3EQL - chains D and E of the 6 polymer chains in the assembly; structure by X-ray diffraction, 2.70 A resolution.

== Chain D ==
Molecule: DNA-directed RNA polymerase subunit beta'
Source organism: Thermus thermophilus
Notes: EC 2.7.7.6
Reference sequence: Q8RQE8 (RPOC_THET8); numbering as in UniProt (aligned over 1-1524)
Chain sequence (1524 residues; row label = number of the first residue in the row):
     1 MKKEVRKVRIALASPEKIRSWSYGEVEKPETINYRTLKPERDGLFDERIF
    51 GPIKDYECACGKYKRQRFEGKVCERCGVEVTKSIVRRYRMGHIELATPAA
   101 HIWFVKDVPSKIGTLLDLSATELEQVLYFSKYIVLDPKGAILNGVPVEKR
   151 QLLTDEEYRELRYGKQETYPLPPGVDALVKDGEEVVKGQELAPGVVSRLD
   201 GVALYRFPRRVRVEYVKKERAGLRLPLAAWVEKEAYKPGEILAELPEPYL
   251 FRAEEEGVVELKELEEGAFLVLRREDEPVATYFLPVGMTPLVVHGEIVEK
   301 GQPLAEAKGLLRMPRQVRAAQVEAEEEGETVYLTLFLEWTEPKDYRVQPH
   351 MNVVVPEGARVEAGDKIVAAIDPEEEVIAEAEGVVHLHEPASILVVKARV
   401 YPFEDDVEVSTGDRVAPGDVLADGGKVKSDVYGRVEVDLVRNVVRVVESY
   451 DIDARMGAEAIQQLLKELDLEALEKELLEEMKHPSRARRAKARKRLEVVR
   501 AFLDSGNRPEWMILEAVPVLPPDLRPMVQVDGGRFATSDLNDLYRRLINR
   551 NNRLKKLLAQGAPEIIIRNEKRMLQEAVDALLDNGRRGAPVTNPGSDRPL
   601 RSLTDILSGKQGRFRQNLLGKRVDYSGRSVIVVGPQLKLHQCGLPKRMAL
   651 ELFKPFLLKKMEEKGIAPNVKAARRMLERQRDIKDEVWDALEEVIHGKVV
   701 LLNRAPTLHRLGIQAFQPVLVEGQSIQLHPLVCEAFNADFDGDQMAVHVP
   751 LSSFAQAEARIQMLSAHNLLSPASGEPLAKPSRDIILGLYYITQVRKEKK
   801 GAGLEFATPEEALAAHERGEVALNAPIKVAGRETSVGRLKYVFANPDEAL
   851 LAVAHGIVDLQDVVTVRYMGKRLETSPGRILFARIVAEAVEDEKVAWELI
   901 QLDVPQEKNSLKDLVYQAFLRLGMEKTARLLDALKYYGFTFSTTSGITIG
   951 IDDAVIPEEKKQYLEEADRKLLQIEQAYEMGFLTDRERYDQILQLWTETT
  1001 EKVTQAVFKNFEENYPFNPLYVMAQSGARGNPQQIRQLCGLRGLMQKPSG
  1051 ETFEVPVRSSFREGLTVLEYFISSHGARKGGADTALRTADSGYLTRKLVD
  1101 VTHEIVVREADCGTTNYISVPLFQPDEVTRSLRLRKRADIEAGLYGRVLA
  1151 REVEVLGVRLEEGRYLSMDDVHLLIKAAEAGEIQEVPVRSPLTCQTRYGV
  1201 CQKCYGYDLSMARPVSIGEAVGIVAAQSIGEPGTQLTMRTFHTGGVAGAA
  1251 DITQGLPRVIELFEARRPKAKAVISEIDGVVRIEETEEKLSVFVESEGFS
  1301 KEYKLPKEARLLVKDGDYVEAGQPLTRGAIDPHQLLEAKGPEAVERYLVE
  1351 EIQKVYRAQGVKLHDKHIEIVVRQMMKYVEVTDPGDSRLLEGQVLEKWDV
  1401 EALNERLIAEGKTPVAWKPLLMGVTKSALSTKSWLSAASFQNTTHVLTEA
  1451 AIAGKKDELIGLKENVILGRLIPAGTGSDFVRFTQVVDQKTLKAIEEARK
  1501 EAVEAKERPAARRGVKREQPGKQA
Unresolved in the structure: 1, 208-390, 1506-1524
Metal / ion sites: Zn2+ site 1: Cys-58, Cys-60, Cys-73, Cys-76; Mg2+: Asp-739, Asp-741, Asp-743; Zn2+ site 2: Cys-1112, Cys-1194, Cys-1201, Cys-1204
Residues lining bound ligands: Myxopyronin B (MXP): Leu-607, Lys-610, Gln-611, Leu-618, Leu-619, Gly-620, Lys-621, Val-1099, His-1103, Leu-1435, Ala-1438, Ser-1439, Thr-1443, Lys-1463, Val-1466, Ile-1467
From the paper describing this entry:
  - conformationally variable residues (loop rearrangement): Ser-602 to Lys-621

== Chain E ==
Molecule: DNA-directed RNA polymerase subunit omega
Source organism: Thermus thermophilus
Notes: EC 2.7.7.6
Reference sequence: Q8RQE7 (RPOZ_THET8); residue numbers follow UniProt; this construct covers 1-99
Chain sequence (99 residues; row label = number of the first residue in the row):
     1 MAEPGIDKLFGMVDSKYRLTVVVAKRAQQLLRHGFKNTVLEPEERPKMQT
    51 LEGLFDDPNAVTWAMKELLTGRLVFGENLVPEDRLQKEMERLYPVEREE
Unresolved in the structure: 1, 97-99

== Chain D / chain E interface ==
Contacting residue pairs (83; chain D residue first):
  His-640(D) / Ala-2(E)
  His-640(D) / Glu-3(E)
  Lys-660(D) / Asp-57(E)  hydrogen bond (side chain-backbone)
  Glu-693(D) / Met-48(E)
  His-696(D) / Met-48(E)
  His-696(D) / Leu-54(E)
  Gly-697(D) / Asn-59(E)  hydrogen bond (backbone-side chain)
  Lys-698(D) / Asn-59(E)
  Gln-717(D) / Glu-3(E)
  Ser-753(D) / Ala-27(E)
  Ser-753(D) / Val-61(E)
  Phe-754(D) / Thr-20(E)
  Phe-754(D) / Val-21(E)  hydrophobic
  Phe-754(D) / Ala-24(E)  hydrophobic
  Phe-754(D) / Gln-28(E)
  Ala-757(D) / Ala-24(E)  hydrophobic
  Glu-758(D) / Thr-20(E)
  Arg-760(D) / Glu-3(E)  salt bridge
  Arg-760(D) / Asn-59(E)
  Arg-760(D) / Val-61(E)
  Arg-760(D) / Thr-62(E)  hydrogen bond
  Arg-760(D) / Met-65(E)
  Ile-761(D) / Leu-19(E)
  Ile-761(D) / Thr-20(E)
  Gln-762(D) / Tyr-17(E)
  Gln-762(D) / Thr-20(E)  hydrogen bond
  Leu-764(D) / Glu-3(E)
  His-767(D) / Ile-6(E)
  Gly-923(D) / Asp-7(E)
  Met-924(D) / Asp-7(E)  hydrogen bond (backbone-side chain)
  Glu-925(D) / Ala-2(E)
  Glu-925(D) / Glu-3(E)
  Glu-925(D) / Pro-4(E)
  Glu-925(D) / Gly-5(E)
  Glu-925(D) / Ile-6(E)  hydrogen bond (side chain-backbone)
  Glu-925(D) / Asp-7(E)
  Leu-1209(D) / Lys-16(E)
  Met-1211(D) / Phe-10(E)  hydrophobic
  Met-1211(D) / Lys-16(E)  hydrogen bond
  Arg-1213(D) / Asp-7(E)  salt bridge
  Arg-1213(D) / Phe-10(E)
  Ser-1216(D) / Lys-16(E)
  Ser-1216(D) / Tyr-17(E)
  Ile-1217(D) / Ser-15(E)
  Ile-1217(D) / Tyr-17(E)
  Glu-1219(D) / Tyr-17(E)
  Gly-1475(D) / Tyr-17(E)
  Thr-1476(D) / Thr-20(E)
  Thr-1476(D) / Val-21(E)
  Phe-1480(D) / Asp-14(E)
  Phe-1480(D) / Arg-18(E)  hydrogen bond (backbone-side chain)
  Phe-1480(D) / Glu-77(E)
  Val-1481(D) / Tyr-17(E)
  Val-1481(D) / Arg-18(E)
  Val-1481(D) / Val-21(E)  hydrophobic
  Phe-1483(D) / Glu-77(E)
  Thr-1484(D) / Lys-25(E)  hydrogen bond (backbone-side chain)
  Thr-1484(D) / Gly-76(E)
  Gln-1485(D) / Val-74(E)
  Gln-1485(D) / Phe-75(E)
  Gln-1485(D) / Gly-76(E)  hydrogen bond (backbone-backbone)
  Gln-1485(D) / Asn-78(E)
  Gln-1485(D) / Leu-79(E)
  Gln-1485(D) / Val-80(E)  hydrogen bond (side chain-backbone)
  Val-1486(D) / Val-22(E)  hydrophobic
  Val-1486(D) / Gln-29(E)
  Val-1486(D) / Leu-73(E)  hydrophobic
  Val-1486(D) / Val-74(E)
  Val-1487(D) / Leu-73(E)
  Val-1487(D) / Val-74(E)  hydrogen bond (backbone-backbone)
  Val-1487(D) / Leu-85(E)  hydrophobic
  Asp-1488(D) / Arg-26(E)  salt bridge
  Asp-1488(D) / Leu-73(E)
  Gln-1489(D) / Arg-72(E)
  Gln-1489(D) / Val-74(E)
  Lys-1490(D) / Tyr-93(E)
  Thr-1491(D) / Met-89(E)  hydrogen bond
  Ala-1494(D) / Glu-88(E)
  Ala-1494(D) / Leu-92(E)  hydrophobic
  Ile-1495(D) / Val-80(E)  hydrophobic
  Ile-1495(D) / Glu-88(E)  hydrogen bond (backbone-side chain)
  Ala-1498(D) / Arg-84(E)
  Ala-1498(D) / Glu-88(E)
Interface residues without a listed pair, chain D (47 interface residues in all): Glu-663, Arg-710, Ala-766, Arg-1482, Leu-1492, Arg-1499
Interface residues without a listed pair, chain E (50 interface residues in all): Val-23, Asn-37, Val-39, Lys-47, Thr-50, Pro-58

== In short ==
Chain D and chain E form an interface of 47 and 50 residues respectively, with 14 hydrogen bonds and 3 salt
bridges. Polar pairs include Arg-760(D)/Glu-3(E), Arg-1213(D)/Asp-7(E) and Asp-1488(D)/Arg-26(E). Ligands of
chain D: Myxopyronin B. Cys-58(D), Cys-60(D), Cys-73(D) and Cys-76(D) coordinate Zn2+ site 1. From the paper:
conformational variability at Ser-602(D).
Chain D is DNA-directed RNA polymerase subunit beta' and chain E is DNA-directed RNA polymerase subunit omega,
both from Thermus thermophilus; the structure, Crystal structure of the T. Thermophilus RNA polymerase
holoenzyme in complex with antibiotic myxopyronin, was determined by X-ray diffraction.
